7VKT - chains B and E of the 5 polymer chains in the assembly; structure by electron microscopy, 2.90 A resolution.

== Chain B ==
Name: Guanine nucleotide-binding protein G(i) subunit alpha-1
Organism: Homo sapiens
Reference sequence: P63096 (GNAI1_HUMAN); residue numbers follow UniProt; this construct covers 1-354
Amino-acid sequence (354 residues; each row starts with the number of its first residue):
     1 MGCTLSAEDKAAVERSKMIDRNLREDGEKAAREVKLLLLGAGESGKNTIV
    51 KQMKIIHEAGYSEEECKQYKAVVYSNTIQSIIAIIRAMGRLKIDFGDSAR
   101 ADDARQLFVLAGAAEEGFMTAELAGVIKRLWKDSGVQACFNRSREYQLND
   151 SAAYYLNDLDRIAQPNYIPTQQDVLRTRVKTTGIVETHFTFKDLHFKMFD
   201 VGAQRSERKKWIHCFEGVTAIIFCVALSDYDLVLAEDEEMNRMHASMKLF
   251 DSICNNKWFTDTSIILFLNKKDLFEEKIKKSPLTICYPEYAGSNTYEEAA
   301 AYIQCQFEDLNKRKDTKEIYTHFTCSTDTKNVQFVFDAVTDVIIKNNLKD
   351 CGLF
Unresolved in the structure: 1, 56-181
Sequence notes: engineered mutation N47 (Ser in P63096), A203 (Gly in P63096), A245 (Glu in P63096), S326 (Ala in P63096)
UniProt features mapped onto this chain:
  - region: K35 to K46, T48 (G1 motif), D173 to T181 (G2 motif), F196 to G202, Q204, R205 (G3 motif), I265 to D272 (G4 motif), T324, C325, T327 to T329 (G5 motif)
  - binding site (GTP): E43 to K46, T48, S151, L175 to T181, D200 to G202, Q204, N269 to D272
  - binding site (Mg(2+)): T181
  - modified residue: R178 (ADP-ribosylarginine), Q204 (Deamidated glutamine), C351 (ADP-ribosylcysteine)
  - lipidation: G2 (N-myristoyl glycine), C3 (S-palmitoyl cysteine)
  - natural variant: G40 (G40C: In NEDHISB; G40R: In NEDHISB), G45 (G45D: In NEDHISB), T48 (T48I: In NEDHISB; T48K: In NEDHISB), Q52 (Q52P: In NEDHISB), S75 (deletion: In NEDHISB; uncertain significance), Q172 (deletion: In NEDHISB), D173 (D173V: In NEDHISB), E186 to F189 (deletion: In NEDHISB; uncertain significance), C224 (C224Y: In NEDHISB), K270 (K270N: In NEDHISB; K270R: In NEDHISB), D272 (D272G: In NEDHISB), V332 (V332E: In NEDHISB; uncertain significance)
  - mutagenesis: G42 (G42R: Abolishes switch to an activated conformation and dissociation from beta and gamma subunits upon GTP binding. Abolishes interaction with RGS family members), E116 (E116L: Enhances interaction (inactive GDP-bound) with RGS14), Q147 (Q147L: Enhances interaction (inactive GDP-bound) with RGS14)

== Chain E ==
Name: scFv16
Organism: Homo sapiens
Notes: antibody fragment or engineered binder
Amino-acid sequence (247 residues; each row starts with the number of its first residue):
     2 VQLVESGGGLVQPGGSRKLSCSASGFAFSSFGMHWVRQAPEKGLEWVAYI
    52 SSGSGTIYYADTVKGRFTISRDDPKNTLFLQMTSLRSEDTAMYYCVRSIY
   102 YYGSSPFDFWGQGTTLTVSAGGGGSGGGGSGGGGSADIVMTQATSSVPVT
   152 PGESVSISCRSSKSLLHSNGNTYLYWFLQRPGQSPQLLIYRMSNLASGVP
   202 DRFSGSGSGTAFTLTISRLEAEDVGVYYCMQHLEYPLTFGAGTKLEL
Unresolved in the structure: 121-135
Cystine bridges: C160-C230

== How chain B and chain E interact ==
Pairs across the interface (16):
  T4(B) - H168(E)
  S6(B) - Y174(E)  hydrogen bond
  A7(B) - Y236(E)  hydrophobic
  E8(B) - Y174(E)
  E8(B) - Y176(E)  hydrogen bond
  E8(B) - R192(E)  salt bridge
  E8(B) - H233(E)  salt bridge
  D9(B) - N170(E)  hydrogen bond
  A11(B) - Y101(E)  hydrophobic
  E14(B) - S52(E)
  E14(B) - S53(E)
  E14(B) - T57(E)
  R15(B) - Y101(E)
  R15(B) - Y102(E)
  M18(B) - S53(E)
  M18(B) - G54(E)
Other interface residues (no listed pair), chain B (11 interface residues in all): L5, A12
Other interface residues (no listed pair), chain E (16 interface residues in all): G56, I100, P107

== Overview ==
The interface between chain B and chain E involves 11 residues on one side and 16 on the other, with 3
hydrogen bonds and 2 salt bridges. Among the polar pairs are E8(B)-R192(E), E8(B)-H233(E) and S6(B)-Y174(E).
Here chain B is Guanine nucleotide-binding protein G(i) subunit alpha-1 and chain E is scFv16, both from Homo
sapiens. Entry 7VKT (cryo-EM structure of LTB4-bound BLT1 in complex with Gi protein) was determined by
electron microscopy.
